2Q73 - chains B and D of the 4 polymer chains in the assembly; structure by X-ray diffraction, 1.80 A resolution.

[Chain B (and D)]
Molecule: Hypothetical protein
Source organism: Vibrio sp. DAT722
Notes: EC 3.6.1.19; chain D of this document is another copy of the same molecule, construct and numbering; everything in this record applies to it too
UniProt: Q2F9Z1 (Q2F9Z1_9VIBR); residue numbers follow UniProt; this construct covers 1-94
Sequence (100 residues; numbered 1 to 100; the number before each row is that of its first residue):
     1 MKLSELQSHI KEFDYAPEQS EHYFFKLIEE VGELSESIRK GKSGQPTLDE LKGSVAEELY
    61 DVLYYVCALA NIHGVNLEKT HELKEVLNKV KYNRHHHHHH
Disordered / not traced: 1-11, 92-100 (chain D: 1-12, 92-100)
Sequence notes: expression tag (95-100)
Metal / ion sites: Mg2+: Glu30, Glu33, Glu58, Asp61

[Interface between chain B and chain D]
Pairs across the interface - 24 pairs, chain B then chain D:
  His22(B) - Arg39(D)
  Phe25(B) - Ser35(D)  hydrogen bond (backbone-side chain)
  Phe25(B) - Ile38(D)  hydrophobic
  Phe25(B) - Arg39(D)
  Lys26(B) - Arg39(D)
  Ile28(B) - Val31(D)  hydrophobic
  Ile28(B) - Gly32(D)
  Ile28(B) - Ser35(D)
  Glu29(B) - Gly32(D)
  Glu29(B) - Ser35(D)
  Glu29(B) - Glu36(D)
  Glu29(B) - Arg39(D)  salt bridge
  Val31(B) - Ile28(D)  hydrophobic
  Gly32(B) - Ile28(D)
  Gly32(B) - Glu29(D)
  Ser35(B) - Phe25(D)  hydrogen bond (side chain-backbone)
  Ser35(B) - Ile28(D)
  Ser35(B) - Glu29(D)
  Glu36(B) - Glu29(D)
  Ile38(B) - Phe25(D)  hydrophobic
  Arg39(B) - His22(D)
  Arg39(B) - Phe25(D)
  Arg39(B) - Lys26(D)
  Arg39(B) - Glu29(D)  salt bridge

[In short]
Chain B and chain D each contribute 11 residues to their interface, with 2 hydrogen bonds and 2 salt bridges.
Among the polar pairs are Glu29(B)-Arg39(D) and Phe25(B)-Ser35(D). Glu30(B), Glu33(B), Glu58(B) and Asp61(B)
form the Mg2+ site.
Chain B and chain D are both Hypothetical protein (Vibrio sp. DAT722); the structure, Crystal structure of
iMazG from Vibrio DAT 722: Ctag-iMazG (P41212), was determined by X-ray diffraction, deposited together with
2Q5Z and 2Q9L.
